Entry 6R44 (X-ray diffraction, 1.99 A resolution); this record covers chain A.

[Chain A]
Protein: Probable adhesion protein
Source organism: Pseudomonas aeruginosa PAO1
Reference sequence: Q9I174 (Q9I174_PSEAE); residues 38-317 here = UniProt positions 38-317
Sequence (294 residues; row label = number of the first residue in the row):
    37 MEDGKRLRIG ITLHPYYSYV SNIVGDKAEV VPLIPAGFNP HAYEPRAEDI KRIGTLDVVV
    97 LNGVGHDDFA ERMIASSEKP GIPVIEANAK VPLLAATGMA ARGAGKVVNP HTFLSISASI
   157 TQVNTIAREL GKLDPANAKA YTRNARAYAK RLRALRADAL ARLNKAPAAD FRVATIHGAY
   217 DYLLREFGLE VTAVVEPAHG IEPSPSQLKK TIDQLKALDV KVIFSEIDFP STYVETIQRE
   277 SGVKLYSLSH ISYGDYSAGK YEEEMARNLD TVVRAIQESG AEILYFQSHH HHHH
Disordered / not traced: 37-40, 132-141, 321-330
Sequence notes: initiating methionine (37); expression tag (318-330)
Metal / ion sites: Ni2+: H77, H102, H147, H213, H235, H286
Reported in the primary citation:
  - Ni2+ coordination: H77, H102, H147, H213, H235, H286
  - mutagenesis - H77G/H102G/H147G/H213G/H235G/H286G: increased stability

[Overview]
H77, H102, H147, H213, H235 and H286 form the Ni2+ site. The paper reports that
H77G/H102G/H147G/H213G/H235G/H286G increase stability; Ni2+ coordination by H77, H102 and H147 among others.
Chain A is Probable adhesion protein (Pseudomonas aeruginosa PAO1); the structure, Structure of the SBP FpvC
in complex with Ni2+ ion from P.aeruginosa from P21 space group, was determined by X-ray diffraction,
deposited together with 6R3Z, 6R5S, 6R6K and 6RU4.
